Entry 9ITO (electron microscopy, 3.30 A resolution); this record covers chains X and T of the 16 polymer chains in the assembly.

Chain X:
Protein: ATP synthase subunit b
From: Chloroflexus aurantiacus J-10-fl
UniProt: A9WGS8 (ATPF_CHLAA); residues 1-164 here = UniProt positions 1-164
Amino-acid sequence (164 residues; row label = number of the first residue in the row):
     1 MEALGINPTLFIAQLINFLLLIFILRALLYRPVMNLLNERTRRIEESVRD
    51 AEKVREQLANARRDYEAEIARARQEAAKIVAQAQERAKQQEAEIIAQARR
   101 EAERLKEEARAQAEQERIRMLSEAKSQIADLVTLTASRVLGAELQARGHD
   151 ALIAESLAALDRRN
Unresolved in the structure: 1-4, 41-164

Chain T:
Protein: ATP synthase subunit a
From: Chloroflexus aurantiacus J-10-fl
UniProt: A9WGT0 (A9WGT0_CHLAA); residue numbers follow UniProt; this construct covers 1-312
Amino-acid sequence (312 residues; numbered 1 to 312; the number before each row is that of its first residue):
     1 MSTRTRNILIIVGALIISIASRFFLYTGPPHVEVAAEVIFDGIPGFPITN
    51 SFVVAIIIDIFVIALAVAATRNLQMVPRGLQNVMEFILESLYNLFRNINA
   101 KYVATAFPLVATIFLFVLFGNWFGLLPGVGSIGVCHEKKEEHAVVDERLA
   151 LAAPAAPLSSVAAAEGEEIHDTCAAQGKKLVPLFRAPAADLNFTFAIAVI
   201 SFVFIEYWGFRALGPGYLKKFFNTNGIMSFVGIIEFISELVKPFALAFRL
   251 FGNIFAGEVLLVVMAFLVPLLLPLPFYGFEVFVGFIQALIFALLTYAFLN
   301 IAVTGHDEEHAH
Unresolved in the structure: 1-46, 137-169, 305-312

Interface between chain X and chain T:
Pairs across the interface - 16 pairs, chain X then chain T:
  Ile6(X) - Asn192(T)
  Asn7(X) - Asn192(T)  hydrogen bond (backbone-side chain)
  Leu10(X) - Asn192(T)
  Phe11(X) - Asn192(T)
  Ala13(X) - Phe52(T)
  Gln14(X) - Phe52(T)
  Gln14(X) - Phe193(T)
  Leu15(X) - Ala196(T)  hydrophobic
  Asn17(X) - Asp59(T)
  Leu21(X) - Asp59(T)
  Leu21(X) - Thr112(T)
  Ile22(X) - Thr112(T)
  Ile24(X) - Ile63(T)  hydrophobic
  Leu28(X) - Ala66(T)  hydrophobic
  Leu28(X) - Thr70(T)
  Leu36(X) - Glu89(T)
Other interface residues (no listed pair), chain X (18 interface residues in all): Phe18, Leu25, Pro32, Asn35, Glu39
Other interface residues (no listed pair), chain T (13 interface residues in all): Ile56, Met75, Glu85

Summary:
Chain X and chain T form an interface of 18 and 13 residues respectively; the contacts include 1 hydrogen
bond. The hydrogen-bonded pair is Asn7(X)-Asn192(T).
Chain X is ATP synthase subunit b and chain T is ATP synthase subunit a, both from Chloroflexus aurantiacus
J-10-fl; the structure, Chloroflexus aurantiacus ATP synthase, state 2, focused refinement of FO, was
determined by electron microscopy (same publication as 9ITJ, 9ITK, 9ITL, 9ITM, 9ITN, 9ITP and 11 further
entries).
